PDB entry 5IP7 | X-ray diffraction, 3.52 A resolution | chains B and L of the 13 polymer chains in the assembly

[Chain B]
Name: DNA-directed RNA polymerase II subunit RPB2
Source organism: Saccharomyces cerevisiae
Notes: EC 2.7.7.6
UniProtKB: P08518 (RPB2_YEAST); residue numbers follow UniProt; this construct covers 2-1224
Amino-acid sequence (1223 residues; row label = number of the first residue in the row):
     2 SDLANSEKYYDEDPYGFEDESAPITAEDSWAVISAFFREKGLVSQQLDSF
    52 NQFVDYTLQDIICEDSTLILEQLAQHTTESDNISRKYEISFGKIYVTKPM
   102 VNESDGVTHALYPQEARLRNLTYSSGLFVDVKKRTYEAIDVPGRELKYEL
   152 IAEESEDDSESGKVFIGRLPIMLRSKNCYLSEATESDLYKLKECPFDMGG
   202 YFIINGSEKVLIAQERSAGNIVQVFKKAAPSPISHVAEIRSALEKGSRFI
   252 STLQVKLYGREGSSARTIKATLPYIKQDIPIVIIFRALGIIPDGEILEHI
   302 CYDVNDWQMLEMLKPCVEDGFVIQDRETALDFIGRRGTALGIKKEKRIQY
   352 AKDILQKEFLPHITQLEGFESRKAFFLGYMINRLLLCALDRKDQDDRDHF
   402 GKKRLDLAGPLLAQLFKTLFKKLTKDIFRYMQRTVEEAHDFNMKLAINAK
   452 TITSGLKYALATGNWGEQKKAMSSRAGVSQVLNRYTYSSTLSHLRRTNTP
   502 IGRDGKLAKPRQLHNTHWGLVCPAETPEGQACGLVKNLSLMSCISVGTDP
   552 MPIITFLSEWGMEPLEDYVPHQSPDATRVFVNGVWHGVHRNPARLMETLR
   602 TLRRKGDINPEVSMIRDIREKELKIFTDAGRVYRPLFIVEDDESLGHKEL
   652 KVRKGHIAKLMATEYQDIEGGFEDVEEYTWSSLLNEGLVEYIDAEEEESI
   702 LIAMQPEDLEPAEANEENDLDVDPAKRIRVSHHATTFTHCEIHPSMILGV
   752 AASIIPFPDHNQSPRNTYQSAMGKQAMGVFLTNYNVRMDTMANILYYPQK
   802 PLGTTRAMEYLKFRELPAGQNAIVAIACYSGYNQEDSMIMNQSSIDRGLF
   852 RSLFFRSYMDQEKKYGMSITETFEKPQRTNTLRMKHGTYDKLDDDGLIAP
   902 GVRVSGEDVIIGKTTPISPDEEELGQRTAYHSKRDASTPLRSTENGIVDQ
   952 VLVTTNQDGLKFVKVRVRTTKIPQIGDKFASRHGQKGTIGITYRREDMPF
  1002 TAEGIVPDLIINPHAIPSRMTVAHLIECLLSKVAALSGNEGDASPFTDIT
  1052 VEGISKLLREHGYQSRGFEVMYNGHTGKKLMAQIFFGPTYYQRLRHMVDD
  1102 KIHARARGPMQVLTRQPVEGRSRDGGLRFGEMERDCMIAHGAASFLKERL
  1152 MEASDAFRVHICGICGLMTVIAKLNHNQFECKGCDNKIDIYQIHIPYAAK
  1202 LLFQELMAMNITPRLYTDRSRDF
Disordered / not traced: 2-19, 71-89, 135-163, 438-445, 504-506, 669-677, 716-721, 920-932
Bound ions: Zn2+: C1163, C1166, C1182, C1185

[Chain L]
Name: DNA-directed RNA polymerases I, II, and III subunit RPABC4
Source organism: Saccharomyces cerevisiae (strain ATCC 204508 / S288c)
UniProtKB: P40422 (RPAB4_YEAST); residue numbers follow UniProt; this construct covers 25-70
Amino-acid sequence (46 residues; row label = number of the first residue in the row):
    25 ATLKYICAECSSKLSLSRTDAVRCKDCGHRILLKARTKRLVQFEAR
Bound ions: Zn2+: C31, C34, C48, C51
Swiss-Prot annotation at these positions:
  - zinc finger: C31 to C51 (C4-type)
  - binding site (Zn(2+)): C31, C34, C48, C51

[Interface between chain B and chain L]
Pairs across the interface (45):
  E104(B) - R47(L)  salt bridge
  E104(B) - R54(L)  salt bridge
  D106(B) - R47(L)
  H110(B) - R54(L)  hydrogen bond
  E116(B) - H53(L)  salt bridge
  E116(B) - R54(L)  salt bridge
  L119(B) - I55(L)  hydrophobic
  R120(B) - R54(L)
  R120(B) - I55(L)
  K193(B) - A32(L)  hydrogen bond (side chain-backbone)
  K193(B) - E33(L)
  R852(B) - R70(L)  hydrogen bond (side chain-backbone)
  F874(B) - R42(L)
  E875(B) - R42(L)  salt bridge
  D894(B) - K58(L)  salt bridge
  D895(B) - R42(L)  hydrogen bond (backbone-side chain)
  D896(B) - Y29(L)  hydrogen bond
  D896(B) - K58(L)  salt bridge
  L898(B) - K58(L)  hydrogen bond (backbone-side chain)
  I899(B) - K58(L)
  A900(B) - T61(L)
  P901(B) - K58(L)
  P901(B) - A59(L)
  P901(B) - R60(L)
  G902(B) - R60(L)
  G902(B) - T61(L)  hydrogen bond (backbone-side chain)
  G902(B) - V65(L)
  V903(B) - T61(L)  hydrogen bond (backbone-side chain)
  R904(B) - Q66(L)  hydrogen bond (side chain-backbone)
  R904(B) - F67(L)
  R904(B) - E68(L)  salt bridge
  I948(B) - F67(L)  hydrophobic
  Q951(B) - L57(L)
  V952(B) - L57(L)
  V952(B) - K58(L)  hydrogen bond (backbone-backbone)
  L953(B) - I55(L)  hydrophobic
  L953(B) - L56(L)
  L953(B) - L57(L)  hydrophobic
  V954(B) - Y29(L)  hydrophobic
  V954(B) - L56(L)  hydrogen bond (backbone-backbone)
  T955(B) - R54(L)
  T955(B) - I55(L)
  T956(B) - V46(L)
  T956(B) - R54(L)
  K962(B) - R42(L)
Interface residues without a listed pair, chain B (34 interface residues in all): G107, K191, T873, D891, K892, I973
Interface residues without a listed pair, chain L (22 interface residues in all): T43, R63

[In short]
34 residues of chain B and 22 residues of chain L are in contact; the contacts include 11 hydrogen bonds and 8
salt bridges. Polar pairs include E104(B)-R47(L), E104(B)-R54(L) and E116(B)-H53(L). From UniProt: 4
Zn2+-binding residues on chain L.
Chain B is DNA-directed RNA polymerase II subunit RPB2 (Saccharomyces cerevisiae) and chain L is DNA-directed
RNA polymerases I, II, and III subunit RPABC4 (Saccharomyces cerevisiae (strain ATCC 204508 / S288c)); the
structure, Structure of RNA Polymerase II-Tfg1 peptide complex, was determined by X-ray diffraction together
with 5FYW, 5FZ5 and 5IP9 from the same study.
